PDB entry 1ZZ0 | X-ray diffraction, 1.60 A resolution | chain A

== Chain A ==
Name: Histone deacetylase-like amidohydrolase
Organism: Alcaligenaceae bacterium
Notes: EC 3.5.1.-
Reference sequence: Q70I53 (HDAH_ALCSD); residues 2-369 here correspond to UniProt positions 1-368 (UniProt number = residue number - 1)
Sequence (369 residues; row label = number of the first residue in the row):
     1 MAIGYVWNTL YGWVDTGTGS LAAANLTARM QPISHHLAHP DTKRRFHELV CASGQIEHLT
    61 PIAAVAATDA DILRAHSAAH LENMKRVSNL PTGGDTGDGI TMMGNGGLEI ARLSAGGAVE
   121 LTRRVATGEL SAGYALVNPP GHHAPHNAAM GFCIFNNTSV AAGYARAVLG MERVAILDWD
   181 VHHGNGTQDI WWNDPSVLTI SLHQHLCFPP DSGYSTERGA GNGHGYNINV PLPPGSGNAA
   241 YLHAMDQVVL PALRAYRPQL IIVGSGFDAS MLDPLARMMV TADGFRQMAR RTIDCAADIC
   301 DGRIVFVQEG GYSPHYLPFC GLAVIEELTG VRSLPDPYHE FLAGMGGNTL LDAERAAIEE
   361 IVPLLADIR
Unresolved in the structure: 1, 369
Construct notes: initiating methionine (1)
UniProt features mapped onto this chain:
  - binding site (Zn(2+)): His183
Ion coordination: K+ site 1: Asp178, Asp180, His182, Ser201, Leu202; Zn2+: Asp180, His182, Asp268 (together with acetate ion); K+ site 2: Trp191, Asp194, Val197, Thr199, Tyr226

== Overview ==
The K+ site 1 is built by Asp178, Asp180, His182, Ser201 and Leu202. Asp180, His182 and Asp268 coordinate
Zn2+. UniProt lists Zn2+-binding residue His183.
Chain A is Histone deacetylase-like amidohydrolase (Alcaligenaceae bacterium); the structure, Crystal
structure of a HDAC-like protein with acetate bound, was determined by X-ray diffraction together with 1ZZ1
and 1ZZ3 from the same study.
